7ECV - chains L and M of the 12 polymer chains in the assembly; structure by electron microscopy, 3.43 A resolution.

== Chain L ==
Protein: Type I-F CRISPR-associated endoribonuclease Cas6/Csy4
Organism: Pseudomonas aeruginosa
Reference sequence: A0A7G9X1S4 (A0A7G9X1S4_PSEAI); residue numbers follow UniProt; this construct covers 1-187
Sequence (187 residues; each row starts with the number of its first residue):
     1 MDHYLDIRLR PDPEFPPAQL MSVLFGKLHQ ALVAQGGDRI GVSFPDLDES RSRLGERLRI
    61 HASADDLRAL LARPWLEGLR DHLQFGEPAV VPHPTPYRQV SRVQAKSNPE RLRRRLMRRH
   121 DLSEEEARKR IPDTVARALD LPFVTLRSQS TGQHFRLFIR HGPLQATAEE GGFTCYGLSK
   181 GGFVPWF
Unresolved in the structure: 93-94

== Chain M ==
Molecule: 60-nt RNA strand
Organism: Pseudomonas aeruginosa
Sequence (60 nucleotides; each row starts with the number of its first residue):
     1 CUAAGAAAUU CACGGCGGGC UUGAUGUCCG CGUCUACCUG GUUCACUGCC GUGUAGGCAG

== Chain L / chain M interface ==
Pairs across the interface - 36 pairs, chain L then chain M:
  Pro13(L) - C38(M)  base contact
  Glu14(L) - C38(M)  base contact
  Phe15(L) - G40(M)  base contact
  Gln19(L) - G40(M)  hydrogen bond to the base
  His29(L) - G60(M)  phosphate contact
  Val33(L) - C58(M)  phosphate contact
  Arg102(L) - C46(M)  base contact
  Gln104(L) - A55(M)  phosphate contact
  Gln104(L) - G56(M)  hydrogen bond to the base
  Ser107(L) - A45(M)  sugar contact
  Ser107(L) - C46(M)  hydrogen bond to the phosphate
  Asn108(L) - C44(M)  hydrogen bond to the base
  Asn108(L) - C46(M)  sugar contact
  Asn108(L) - U47(M)  phosphate contact
  Arg111(L) - U47(M)  base contact
  Arg118(L) - C49(M)  phosphate contact
  Arg119(L) - C49(M)  salt bridge to the phosphate
  Arg119(L) - U52(M)  salt bridge to the phosphate
  His120(L) - U52(M)  hydrogen bond to the sugar
  Ala138(L) - A45(M)  base contact
  Arg147(L) - G60(M)  sugar contact
  Ser148(L) - G60(M)  sugar contact
  Gln149(L) - A59(M)  base contact
  Gln149(L) - G60(M)  hydrogen bond to the phosphate
  Ser150(L) - G48(M)  base contact
  Ser150(L) - A59(M)  hydrogen bond to the base
  Thr151(L) - U47(M)  sugar contact
  Phe155(L) - C46(M)  base contact
  Phe155(L) - G60(M)  base contact
  Arg156(L) - U42(M)  hydrogen bond to the sugar
  Arg156(L) - A45(M)  salt bridge to the phosphate
  Phe158(L) - A45(M)  sugar contact
  Thr174(L) - G57(M)  hydrogen bond to the phosphate
  Cys175(L) - G57(M)  sugar contact
  Tyr176(L) - G60(M)  sugar contact
  Lys180(L) - G56(M)  hydrogen bond to the phosphate
Interface residues without a listed pair, chain L (32 interface residues in all): Glu110, Arg114, Leu139, Gln153, His154
Interface residues without a listed pair, chain M (17 interface residues in all): C50

== Overview ==
32 residues of chain L face 17 of chain M across their interface, with 10 hydrogen bonds and 3 salt bridges.
Polar pairs include Gln19(L)-G40(M), Gln104(L)-G56(M) and Asn108(L)-C44(M).
Here chain L is Type I-F CRISPR-associated endoribonuclease Cas6/Csy4 and chain M is a 60-nt RNA strand, both
from Pseudomonas aeruginosa. Entry 7ECV (The Csy-AcrIF14 complex) was determined by electron microscopy
together with 7DU0 and 7ECW from the same study.
